7DUI - chains A and O of the 23 polymer chains in the assembly; structure by X-ray diffraction, 3.62 A resolution.

# Chain A
Molecule: 30S Ribosomal RNA rRNA
From: Thermus thermophilus HB8
Sequence (1522 nucleotides; each row starts with the number of its first residue; note: 42 numbers in that range are skipped by the numbering (no residue carries them; nothing is unmodelled there); a row labelled like 190A-190L holds insertion residues (190A, then the next letters in order); numbering starts at 0):
     0 UUUGUUGGAG AGUCUGAUCC UGGCUCAGGG UGAACGCUGG CGGCGUGCCU AAGACAUGCA
    60 AGUCGUGCGG G
    73 CCGCGGGGUU UU
    88 ACUCCG
    95 UGGUC
   101 AGCGGCGGAC GGGUGAGUAA CGCGUGGGU
  129A G
   130 ACCUACCCGG AAGAGGGGGA CAACCCGGGG AAACUCGGGC UAAUCCCCCA UGUGGACCCG
   190 C
190A-190L CCCUUGGGGUGU
   191 GUCCAAAGGG CUUU
   216 GCCCGCUUCC GGAUGGGCCC GCGUCCCAUC AGCUAGUUGG UGGGGUAAUG GCCCACCAAG
   276 GCGACGACGG GUAGCCGGUC UGAGAGGAUG GCCGGCCACA GGGGCACUGA GACACGGGCC
   336 CCACUCCUAC GGGAGGCAGC AGUUAGGAAU CUUCCGCAAU GGGCGCAAGC CUGACGGAGC
   396 GACGCCGCUU GGAGGAAGAA GCCCUUCGGG GUGUAAACUC CUGAA
   442 CCCGGGACGA AACCCCCGAC GA
   474 GGGGACUGAC GGUACCGGG
   494 GUAAUAGCGC CGGCCAACUC CGUGCCAGCA GCCGCGGUAA UACGGAGGGC GCGAGCGUUA
   554 CCCGGAUUCA CUGGGCGUAA AGGGCGUGUA GGCGGCCUGG GGCGUCCCAU GUGAAAGACC
   614 ACGGCUCAAC CGUGGGGGAG CGUGGGAUAC GCUCAGGCUA GACGGUGGGA GAGGGUGGUG
   674 GAAUUCCCGG AGUAGCGGUG AAAUGCGCAG AUACCGGGAG GAACGCCGAU GGCGAAGGCA
   734 GCCACCUGGU CCACCCGUGA CGCUGAGGCG CGAAAGCGUG GGGAGCAAAC CGGAUUAGAU
   794 ACCCGGGUAG UCCACGCCCU AAACGAUGCG CGCUAGGUCU CUGGGUCU
   848 CCUGGGGGCC GAAGCUAACG CGUUAAGCGC GCCGCCUGGG GAGUACGGCC GCAAGGCUGA
   908 AACUCAAAGG AAUUGACGGG GGCCCGCACA AGCGGUGGAG CAUGUGGUUU AAUUCGAAGX
   968 AACGCGAAGA ACCUUACCAG GCCUUGACAU GCUAGG
 1003A G
  1004 AACCCGGGUG AAAGCCUGGG GUGCCCC
1030A-1030D GCGA
  1031 GGGGAGCCCU AGCACAGGUG CUGCAUGGCC GUCGUCAGCU CGUGCCGUGA GGUGUUGGGU
  1091 UAAGUCCCGC AACGAGCGCA ACCCCCGCCG UUAGUUGCCA GCGGUUCGGC CGGGCACUCU
  1151 AACGGGACUG CCCGCGAAA
  1171 GCGGGAGGAA GGAGGGGACG ACGUCUGGUC AGCAUGGCCC UUACGGCCUG GGCGACACAC
  1231 GUGCUACAAU GCCCACUACA AAGCGAUGCC ACCCGGCAAC GGGGAGCUAA UCGCAAAAAG
  1291 GUGGGCCCAG UUCGGAUUGG GGUCUGCAAC CCGACCCCAU GAAGCCGGAA UCGCUAGUAA
  1351 UCGCGGAUCA G
 1361A C
  1362 CAUGCCGCGG UGAAUACGUU CCCGGGCCUU GUACACACXG CCXGUXACGC CAUGGGAGCG
  1422 GGCUCUACCC GAAGUCGCCG GG
  1446 AGCCUACGGG
  1459 CAGGCGCCGA GGGUAGGGCC CGUGACUGGG GCGAAGUCGU AACAAGGUAG CUGUACCGGA
  1519 AGGUGCGGCU GGAUCCACUC CUUUCU
Not modelled in the structure: 0-4, 1534-1538
Modified positions: PSU (pseudouridine-5'-monophosphate) at position 516, 7MG (7N-methyl-8-hydroguanosine-5'-monophosphate) at position 527, M2G (N2-dimethylguanosine-5'-monophosphate) at position 966, 5MC (5-methylcytidine-5'-monophosphate) at position 967, 2MG (2N-methylguanosine-5'-monophosphate) at position 1207, 5MC (5-methylcytidine-5'-monophosphate) at position 1400, 4OC (4n,o2'-methylcytidine-5'-monophosphate) at position 1402, 5MC (5-methylcytidine-5'-monophosphate) at position 1404, 5MC (5-methylcytidine-5'-monophosphate) at position 1407, UR3 (3-methyluridine-5'-monophoshate) at position 1498, MA6 (6N-dimethyladenosine-5'-monophoshate) at position 1518, MA6 (6N-dimethyladenosine-5'-monophoshate) at position 1519, PSU (pseudouridine-5'-monophosphate) at position 1540, PSU (pseudouridine-5'-monophosphate) at position 1541
Ion coordination: Mg2+ site 1: U5 (shared with 1 residue of chain H); Mg2+ site 2 near G21 (its only coordinating residue here); Mg2+ site 3 near G46 (its only coordinating residue here); Mg2+ site 4 near C48 (its only coordinating residue here); Mg2+ site 5: A59, C386, U387; Mg2+ site 6: G61, G105; Mg2+ site 7: G70, U98; Mg2+ site 8: G107, G326; Mg2+ site 9: A109, G331; Mg2+ site 10: G111, G112; Mg2+ site 11 near G117 (its only coordinating residue here); Mg2+ site 12: C121, G124, U125; 95 more Mg2+ sites not listed
Ligand contacts: HKO (N-[(1R,2R,3R,4S,5R)-4-[(2R,3R,6S)-6-(aminomethyl)-3-azanyl-oxan-2-yl]oxy-5-azanyl-2-[[(3S,4S,5S,6R)-5-(methylamino)-4,6-bis(oxidanyl)-2-oxabicyclo[4.1.0]heptan-3-yl]oxy]-3-oxidanyl-cyclohexyl]pyridine-3-sulfonamide): 5MC_1404, G1405, U1406, 5MC_1407, A1408, C1409, G1491, A1493, G1494, U1495, C1496, G1497

# Chain O
Protein: 30S ribosomal protein S15
From: Thermus thermophilus HB8
Reference sequence: Q5SJ76 (RS15_THET8); numbering as in UniProt (aligned over 1-89)
Amino-acid sequence (89 residues; each row starts with the number of its first residue):
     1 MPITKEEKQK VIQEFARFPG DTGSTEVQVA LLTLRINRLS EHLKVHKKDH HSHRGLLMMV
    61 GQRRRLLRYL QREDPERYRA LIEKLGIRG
Not modelled in the structure: 1, 89

# Interface between chain A and chain O
Contacting residue pairs (69):
  G579(A) with Arg54(O), hydrogen bond to the phosphate
  U580(A) with Arg54(O), salt bridge to the phosphate; Leu57(O), sugar contact; Met58(O), sugar contact
  G581(A) with Gly61(O), phosphate contact; Arg64(O), hydrogen bond to the phosphate
  U582(A) with Arg64(O), salt bridge to the phosphate; Arg68(O), salt bridge to the phosphate
  A583(A) with Arg68(O), salt bridge to the phosphate
  C656(A) with Gln28(O), hydrogen bond to the sugar; Gln62(O), sugar contact
  G657(A) with Thr22(O), hydrogen bond to the sugar; Gln28(O), sugar contact; Leu31(O), phosphate contact
  G658(A) with Lys8(O), salt bridge to the phosphate; Ile12(O), phosphate contact; Thr22(O), sugar contact; Leu31(O), phosphate contact
  U659(A) with Lys8(O), salt bridge to the phosphate; Gln9(O), phosphate contact
  G660(A) with Lys5(O), salt bridge to the phosphate
  G666(A) with Ser52(O), base contact
  G667(A) with Asp49(O), hydrogen bond to the sugar; His51(O), sugar contact
  G668(A) with His46(O), sugar contact; Lys48(O), sugar contact; Asp49(O), sugar contact
  U669(A) with His46(O), sugar contact; Lys48(O), salt bridge to the phosphate
  A728(A) with His51(O), base contact; Arg54(O), salt bridge to the phosphate
  A729(A) with His51(O), hydrogen bond to the base
  G730(A) with His51(O), hydrogen bond to the base
  C739(A) with Pro2(O), phosphate contact; His42(O), hydrogen bond to the sugar
  U740(A) with Pro2(O), phosphate contact; His42(O), sugar contact; Ser52(O), hydrogen bond to the sugar
  G741(A) with Arg35(O), salt bridge to the phosphate; Leu39(O), sugar contact; His51(O), sugar contact; Ser52(O), sugar contact; Gly55(O), phosphate contact
  G742(A) with Arg35(O), salt bridge to the phosphate; Met58(O), sugar contact
  C749(A) with Thr22(O), base contact
  G750(A) with Phe18(O), phosphate contact; Asp21(O), hydrogen bond to the sugar; Thr22(O), hydrogen bond to the sugar; Gly23(O), hydrogen bond to the sugar; Gln28(O), base contact
  U751(A) with Phe18(O), phosphate contact; Gly23(O), sugar contact; Ser24(O), sugar contact; Thr25(O), hydrogen bond to the sugar
  G752(A) with Tyr69(O), sugar contact
  A753(A) with Tyr69(O), hydrogen bond to the phosphate
  C754(A) with Arg65(O), sugar contact; Leu66(O), sugar contact; Tyr69(O), sugar contact; Arg72(O), salt bridge to the phosphate
  G755(A) with Gln62(O), phosphate contact; Arg65(O), salt bridge to the phosphate
  C756(A) with Arg65(O), salt bridge to the phosphate
  G763(A) with His53(O), sugar contact
  C764(A) with His50(O), phosphate contact
  G765(A) with His50(O), phosphate contact
  A807(A) with Lys48(O), salt bridge to the phosphate
  C808(A) with Lys48(O), salt bridge to the phosphate
Interface residues without a listed pair, chain A (35 interface residues in all): G727
Interface residues without a listed pair, chain O (38 interface residues in all): Gly20, Arg38, Met59

# In short
The interface between chain A and chain O involves 35 residues on one side and 38 on the other; the contacts
include 14 hydrogen bonds and 16 salt bridges. Polar contacts include A729(A)-His51(O), G730(A)-His51(O) and
C656(A)-Gln28(O). Bound to chain A: compound HKO.
Chain A is 30S Ribosomal RNA rRNA and chain O is 30S ribosomal protein S15, both from Thermus thermophilus
HB8; the structure, Crystal structure of the Thermus thermophilus (HB8) 30S ribosomal subunit with mRNA and
cognate transfer RNA ..., was determined by X-ray diffraction.
